PDB entry 8Y6W | electron microscopy, 3.19 A resolution | chains B and D of the 5 polymer chains in the assembly

== Chain B ==
Molecule: Guanine nucleotide-binding protein G(I)/G(S)/G(T) subunit beta-1
From: Homo sapiens
Reference sequence: P62873 (GBB1_HUMAN); numbering as in UniProt (aligned over 2-340)
Chain sequence (357 residues; each row starts with the number of its first residue; numbers below 1 keep their minus sign (His-16 is residue -16)):
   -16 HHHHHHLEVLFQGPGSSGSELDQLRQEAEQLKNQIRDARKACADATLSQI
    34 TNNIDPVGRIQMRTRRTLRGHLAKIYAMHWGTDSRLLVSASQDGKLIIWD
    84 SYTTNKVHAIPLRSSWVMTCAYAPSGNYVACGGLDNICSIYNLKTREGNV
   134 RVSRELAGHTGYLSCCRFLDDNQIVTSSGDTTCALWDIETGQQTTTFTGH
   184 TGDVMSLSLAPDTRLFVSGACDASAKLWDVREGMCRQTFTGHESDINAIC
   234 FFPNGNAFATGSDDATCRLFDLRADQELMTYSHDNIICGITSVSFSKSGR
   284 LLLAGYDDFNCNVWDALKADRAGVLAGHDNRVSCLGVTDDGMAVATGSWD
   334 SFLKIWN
Unresolved in the structure: -16 to 3
Differences from the reference sequence: expression tag (-16 to 1)
Swiss-Prot annotation at these positions:
  - modified residue: Ser2 (N-acetylserine), His266 (Phosphohistidine)
  - natural variant: Leu30 (L30F: In MRD42; uncertain significance), Arg52 (R52G: In MRD42), Gly64 (G64V: In MRD42), Asp76 (D76E: In MRD42; D76G: In MRD42), Gly77 (G77S: In MRD42), Lys78 (K78R: In MRD42), Ile80 (I80N: In MRD42; I80T: In MRD42), His91 (H91R: In MRD42; uncertain significance), Ala92 (A92T: In MRD42), Pro94 (P94S: In MRD42), Leu95 (L95P: In MRD42), Arg96 (R96L: In MRD42), 5 further natural variant entries in UniProt

== Chain D ==
Molecule: scFv16
From: Mus musculus
Notes: antibody fragment or engineered binder
Chain sequence (259 residues; numbered 1 to 247 plus 14 insertion-coded residues; 2 numbers in that range are skipped by the numbering (no residue carries them; nothing is unmodelled there); the number before each row is that of its first residue; a row labelled like 121A-121N holds insertion residues (121A, then the next letters in order)):
     1 DVQLVESGGGLVQPGGSRKLSCSASGFAFSSFGMHWVRQAPEKGLEWVAY
    51 ISSGSGTIYYADTVKGRFTISRDDPKNTLFLQMTSLRSEDTAMYYCVRSI
   101 YYYGSSPFDFWGQGTTLTVSS
121A-121N GGGGSGGGGSGGGG
   124 SDIVMTQATSSVPVTPGESVSISCRSSKSLLHSNGNTYLYWFLQRPGQSP
   174 QLLIYRMSNLASGVPDRFSGSGSGTAFTLTISRLEAEDVGVYYCMQHLEY
   224 PLTFGAGTKLELKAAAHHHHHHHH
Unresolved in the structure: 121A-121N, 236-247
Cystine bridges: Cys22-Cys96, Cys147-Cys217

== Interface between chain B and chain D ==
Pairs across the interface - 13 pairs, chain B then chain D:
  Arg68(B) - Tyr103(D)
  Leu69(B) - Tyr103(D)  hydrophobic
  Asp83(B) - Tyr103(D)
  Val90(B) - Tyr102(D)  hydrophobic
  His91(B) - Tyr102(D)
  Arg129(B) - Val2(D)
  Arg129(B) - Arg98(D)  hydrogen bond (backbone-side chain)
  Glu130(B) - Gly26(D)
  Glu130(B) - Phe27(D)
  Glu130(B) - Ala28(D)  hydrogen bond (backbone-backbone)
  Glu130(B) - Phe32(D)
  Gly131(B) - Ser31(D)
  Gly131(B) - Phe32(D)
Interface residues without a listed pair, chain B (9 interface residues in all): Asp66
Interface residues without a listed pair, chain D (13 interface residues in all): Asp1, Ile100, Asp109, Phe110

== Summary ==
Chain B and chain D form an interface of 9 and 13 residues respectively; the contacts include 2 hydrogen
bonds. Among the polar pairs are Arg129(B)-Arg98(D) and Glu130(B)-Ala28(D).
Chain B is Guanine nucleotide-binding protein G(I)/G(S)/G(T) subunit beta-1 (Homo sapiens) and chain D is
scFv16 (Mus musculus); the structure, TUG-1375 and 4-CMTB-bound human FFA2 in complex with Gi, was determined
by electron microscopy.
